PDB entry 2RH8 | X-ray diffraction, 2.22 A resolution | chain A

Chain A:
Protein: Anthocyanidin reductase
Source organism: Vitis vinifera
Notes: EC 1.3.1.77
UniProtKB: Q5FB34 (Q5FB34_VITVI); residues 1-338 here = UniProt positions 1-338
Sequence (338 residues; each row starts with the number of its first residue):
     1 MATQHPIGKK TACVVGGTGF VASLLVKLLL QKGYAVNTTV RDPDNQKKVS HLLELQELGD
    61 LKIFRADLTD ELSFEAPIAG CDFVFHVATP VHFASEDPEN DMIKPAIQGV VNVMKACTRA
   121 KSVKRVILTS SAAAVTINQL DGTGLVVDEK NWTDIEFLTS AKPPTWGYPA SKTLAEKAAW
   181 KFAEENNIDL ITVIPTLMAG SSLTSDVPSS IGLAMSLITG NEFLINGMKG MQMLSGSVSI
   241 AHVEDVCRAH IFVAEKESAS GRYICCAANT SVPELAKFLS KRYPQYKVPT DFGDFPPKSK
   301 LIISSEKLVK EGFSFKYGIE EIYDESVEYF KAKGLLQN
Not modelled in the structure: 1-8, 94-102, 156-162, 337-338
UniProt features mapped onto this chain:
  - binding site (NADP(+)): Thr18 to Val21, Lys48, Val87 to Pro90, Tyr168

Summary:
From UniProt: 10 NADP+-binding residues.
Chain A is Anthocyanidin reductase (Vitis vinifera); the structure, Structure of apo anthocyanidin reductase
from vitis vinifera, was determined by X-ray diffraction together with 3HFS from the same study.
